7NT6 - chains E and Z of the 17 polymer chains in the assembly; structure by electron microscopy, 4.30 A resolution (low resolution: residue-level contacts below are approximate; hydrogen-bond / salt-bridge calls are withheld).

[Chain E]
Name: Nucleoprotein
From: Nipah virus
UniProtKB: Q9IK92 (NCAP_NIPAV); residues 1-532 here = UniProt positions 1-532
Sequence (554 residues; each row starts with the number of its first residue; numbers below 1 keep their minus sign (Met-21 is residue -21)):
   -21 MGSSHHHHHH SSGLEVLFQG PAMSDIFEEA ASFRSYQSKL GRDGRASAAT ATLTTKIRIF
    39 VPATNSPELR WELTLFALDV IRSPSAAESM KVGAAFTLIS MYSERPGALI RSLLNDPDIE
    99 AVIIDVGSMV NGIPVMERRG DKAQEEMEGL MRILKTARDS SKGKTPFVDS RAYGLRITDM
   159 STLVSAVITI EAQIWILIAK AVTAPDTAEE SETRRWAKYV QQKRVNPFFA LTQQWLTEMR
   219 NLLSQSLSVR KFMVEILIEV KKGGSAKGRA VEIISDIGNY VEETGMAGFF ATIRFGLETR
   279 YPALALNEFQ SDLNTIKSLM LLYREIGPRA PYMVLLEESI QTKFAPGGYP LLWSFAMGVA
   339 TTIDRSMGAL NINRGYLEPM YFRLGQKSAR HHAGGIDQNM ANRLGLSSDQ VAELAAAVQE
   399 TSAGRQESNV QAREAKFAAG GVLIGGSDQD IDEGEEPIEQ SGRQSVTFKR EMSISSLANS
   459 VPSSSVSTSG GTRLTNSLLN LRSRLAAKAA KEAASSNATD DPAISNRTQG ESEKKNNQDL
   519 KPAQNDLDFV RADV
Unresolved in the structure: -21 to 3, 379-386, 394-532
Construct notes: initiating methionine (-21); expression tag (-20 to 0)
Curated features (UniProtKB/Swiss-Prot):
  - binding site (RNA): Lys178, Arg193, Tyr258, Arg352
  - natural variant: Thr30 (T30I: In strain: Isolate Malaysian flying-fox), Ser139 (S139R: In strain: Isolate NiV/MY/99/VRI-0626), Met345 (M345I: In strain: Isolate NiV/MY/99/VRI-0626), Ile429 (I429V: In strain: Isolate NiV/KHM/CSUR381), Gly432 (G432E: In strain: Isolate NiV/KHM/CSUR381), Asn457 (N457D: In strain: Isolate NiV/KHM/CSUR381), Ile502 (I502T: In strain: Isolate NiV/KHM/CSUR381), Glu511 (E511G: In strain: Isolate NiV/KHM/CSUR381), Leu518 (L518P: In strain: Isolate NiV/KHM/CSUR381), Ala521 (A521T: In strain: Isolate NiV/KHM/CSUR381)

[Chain Z]
Molecule: 42-nt RNA strand
From: Escherichia coli BL21(DE3)
Sequence (42 nucleotides; row label = number of the first residue in the row):
     1 UUUUUUUUUU UUUUUUUUUU UUUUUUUUUU UUUUUUUUUU UU

[How chain E and chain Z interact]
Pairs across the interface (11; chain E residue first):
  Thr181(E) with U26(Z); U27(Z)
  Tyr258(E) with U30(Z)
  Gly263(E) with U26(Z); U27(Z)
  Ala265(E) with U27(Z)
  Ser344(E) with U28(Z)
  Met345(E) with U28(Z)
  Ala347(E) with U28(Z)
  Leu348(E) with U28(Z)
  Asn349(E) with U27(Z)
Interface residues without a listed pair, chain E (18 interface residues in all): Lys196, Gln200, Asn257, Met264, Gly266, Ala323, Pro324, Gly325, Asn351
Interface residues without a listed pair, chain Z (6 interface residues in all): U23, U31

[Summary]
The interface between chain E and chain Z involves 18 residues on one side and 6 on the other. From UniProt: 4
RNA-binding residues on chain E.
Here chain E is Nucleoprotein (Nipah virus) and chain Z is a 42-nt RNA strand (Escherichia coli BL21(DE3)).
Entry 7NT6 (CryoEM structure of the Nipah virus nucleocapsid spiral clam-shaped assembly) was determined by
electron microscopy, deposited together with 7NT5.
